Entry 5O64 (X-ray diffraction, 3.30 A resolution); this record covers chains C and M of the 4 polymer chains in the assembly.

[Chain C]
Molecule: Photosynthetic reaction center cytochrome c subunit
From: Blastochloris viridis
Reference sequence: P07173 (CYCR_BLAVI); residues 1-336 here correspond to UniProt positions 21-356 (UniProt number = residue number + 20)
Chain sequence (336 residues; numbered 1 to 336; the number before each row is that of its first residue):
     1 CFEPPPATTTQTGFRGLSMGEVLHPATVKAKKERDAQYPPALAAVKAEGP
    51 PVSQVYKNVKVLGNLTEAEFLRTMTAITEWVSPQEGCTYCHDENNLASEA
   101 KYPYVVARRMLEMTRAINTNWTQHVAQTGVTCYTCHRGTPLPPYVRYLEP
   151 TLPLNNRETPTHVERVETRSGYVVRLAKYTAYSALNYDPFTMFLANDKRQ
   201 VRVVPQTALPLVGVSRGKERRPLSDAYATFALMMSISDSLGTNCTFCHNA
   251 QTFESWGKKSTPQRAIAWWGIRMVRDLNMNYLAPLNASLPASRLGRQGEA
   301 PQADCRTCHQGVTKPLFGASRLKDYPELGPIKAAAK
Disordered / not traced: 333-336
Covalent attachments: diacyl glycerol (DGA) linked to Cys-1; heme c (HEC) linked to Cys-87, Cys-90, Cys-132, Cys-135, Cys-244, Cys-247, Cys-305, Cys-308
Bound ions: heme c Fe (4 sites), coordinated by Met-74, His-91, Met-110, His-124, His-136, Met-233, His-248, His-309
Residues lining bound ligands:
  - N-formylmethionine (FME): Pro-210, Leu-211, Val-212
  - heme c (HEC), molecule 1: Tyr-56, Lys-57, Asn-58, Val-59, Lys-60, Val-61, Leu-62, Phe-70, Leu-71, Met-74, Thr-75, Ile-77, Thr-78, Val-81, Ser-82, Gly-86, His-91, Leu-96, Ala-97, Tyr-104, Ala-107, Arg-108, Leu-111
  - heme c (HEC), molecule 2: Ile-77, Val-81, Tyr-89, Tyr-102, Pro-103, Val-106, Ala-107, Met-110, Leu-111, Met-113, Thr-114, Ile-117, Val-130, Thr-131, His-136, Pro-140, Leu-141, Pro-142, Val-145, Leu-277, Leu-282, Leu-289, Arg-293, Pro-301, Thr-307, Leu-328
  - heme c (HEC), molecule 3: Ile-117, His-124, Val-125, Ala-126, Thr-128, Gly-129, Val-130, Leu-194, Ile-236, Leu-240, Phe-246, Gln-263, Ile-266, Ala-267, Gly-270, Ile-271, Met-273, Val-274, Leu-277, Asp-304, His-309, Thr-313, Lys-314, Pro-315, Gly-318
  - heme c (HEC), molecule 4: Val-201, Arg-202, Val-203, Val-204, Gln-206, Thr-229, Phe-230, Met-233, Met-234, Ile-236, Ser-237, Leu-240, Thr-242, Asn-243, Phe-246, His-248, Phe-253, Glu-254, Trp-256, Gln-263, Arg-264, Ala-267, Trp-268, Ile-271, Arg-272
UniProt features mapped onto this chain:
  - binding site (heme): Met-74, Cys-87, Cys-90, His-91, Met-110, His-124, Cys-132, Cys-135, His-136, Met-233, Cys-244, Cys-247, His-248, Cys-305, Cys-308, His-309
  - site: Cys-1 (Not N-palmitoylated)
  - lipidation: Cys-1 (S-diacylglycerol cysteine)

[Chain M]
Molecule: Reaction center protein M chain
From: Blastochloris viridis
Reference sequence: P06010 (RCEM_BLAVI); residues 1-323 here correspond to UniProt positions 2-324 (UniProt number = residue number + 1)
Chain sequence (323 residues; row label = number of the first residue in the row):
     1 ADYQTIYTQIQARGPHITVSGEWGDNDRVGKPFYSYWLGKIGDAQIGPIY
    51 LGASGIAAFAFGSTAILIILFNMAAEVHFDPLQFFRQFFWLGLYPPKAQY
   101 GMGIPPLHDGGWWLMAGLFMTLSLGSWWIRVYSRARALGLGTHIAWNFAA
   151 AIFFVLCIGCIHPTLVGSWSEGVPFGIWPHIDWLTAFSIRYGNFYYCPWH
   201 GFSIGFAYGCGLLFAAHGATILAVARFGGDREIEQITDRGTAVERAALFW
   251 RWTIGFNATIESVHRWGWFFSLMVMVSASVGILLTGTFVDNWYLWCVKHG
   301 AAPDYPAYLPATPDPASLPGAPK
Bound ions: Fe2+: His-217, Glu-232, His-264 (shared with 2 residues of chain L)
Residues lining bound ligands:
  - bacteriochlorophyll b (BCB), molecule 1: Leu-38, Ile-46, Met-120, Phe-154, Val-155, Ile-158, Val-173, Ile-177, Trp-178, His-180, Ile-181, Trp-183, Leu-184
  - bacteriochlorophyll b (BCB), molecule 2: Gly-62, Ala-65, Ile-66, Ile-69, Met-120, Leu-124, Phe-148, Ala-151, Ile-152, Phe-154, Val-155, Ile-158, Phe-175, Trp-183, Leu-184, Thr-185, Phe-187, Ser-188, Asn-193, Phe-194, Tyr-195, Cys-197, Trp-199, His-200, Ser-203, Ile-204, Ala-207, Tyr-208, Val-274, Met-275, Ala-278, Gly-281, Ile-282
  - bacteriochlorophyll b (BCB), molecule 3: Leu-184, Tyr-195, Tyr-208
  - bacteriochlorophyll b (BCB), molecule 4: Tyr-195, His-200, Gly-201, Ile-204, Gly-205, Tyr-208, Gly-209, Leu-212, Phe-270
  - bacteriopheophytin b (BPB), molecule 1: Ile-46, Ile-49, Ala-58, Phe-59, Gly-62, Ser-123, Leu-124, Trp-127, Val-131, Ile-144, Asn-147, Phe-148, Ala-151, Ser-271, Val-274, Met-275
  - bacteriopheophytin b (BPB), molecule 2: Tyr-208, Gly-211, Leu-212, Ala-215, Ala-216, Trp-250, Thr-253, Ile-254
  - diacyl glycerol (DGA): Phe-88, Phe-89, Ile-177
  - heptane-1,2,3-triol (HTO): Ala-1, Asp-2, Thr-5, Ile-6
  - menaquinone-7 (MQ7): Leu-212, Leu-213, Ala-216, His-217, Thr-220, Val-243, Ala-246, Ala-247, Trp-250, Thr-253, Ile-254, Phe-256, Asn-257, Ala-258, Thr-259, Ile-260, Val-263, Trp-266, Phe-270
  - 15-cis-1,2-dihydroneurosporene (NS5): Ile-66, Ile-69, Leu-70, Met-73, Phe-88, Trp-113, Leu-114, Gly-117, Leu-118, Met-120, Thr-121, Val-155, Leu-156, Ile-158, Gly-159, Cys-160, Trp-169, Val-173, Pro-174, Phe-175, Gly-176, Ile-177, His-180
UniProt features mapped onto this chain:
  - binding site ((7R,8Z)-bacteriochlorophyll b): His-180, His-200
  - binding site (Fe cation): His-217, Glu-232, His-264
  - binding site (a ubiquinone): Trp-250

[Chain C / chain M interface]
Pairs across the interface (123):
  Gln-11(C) with Tyr-308(M)
  Thr-12(C) with Leu-309(M)
  Gly-13(C) with Tyr-308(M)
  Phe-14(C) with Tyr-305(M), hydrophobic; Pro-306(M); Tyr-308(M)
  Leu-17(C) with Tyr-305(M), hydrophobic
  Val-163(C) with Gln-83(M); Arg-86(M)
  Arg-169(C) with His-78(M), hydrogen bond
  Ser-170(C) with Val-77(M); Asp-80(M), hydrogen bond; Gln-83(M); Gln-87(M), hydrogen bond (backbone-side chain)
  Gly-171(C) with Gln-87(M)
  Val-173(C) with Glu-76(M); Gln-87(M); Trp-90(M), hydrophobic; Leu-91(M), hydrophobic
  Val-174(C) with Arg-86(M); Gln-87(M)
  Tyr-182(C) with Trp-90(M), hydrogen bond (backbone-side chain)
  Ser-183(C) with Trp-90(M)
  Ala-184(C) with Trp-90(M); Tyr-94(M), hydrogen bond (backbone-side chain); Trp-178(M), hydrophobic; Asp-182(M)
  Leu-185(C) with Asp-182(M)
  Asn-186(C) with Glu-76(M); Tyr-94(M); Lys-97(M), hydrogen bond
  Tyr-187(C) with Lys-97(M)
  Asp-197(C) with Lys-323(M)
  Arg-202(C) with Asp-314(M), salt bridge; Ala-316(M)
  Val-204(C) with Ile-189(M); Asn-291(M)
  Pro-205(C) with Arg-190(M); Asp-290(M); Asn-291(M), hydrogen bond (backbone-side chain); Leu-294(M)
  Gln-206(C) with Leu-294(M)
  Thr-207(C) with Asn-291(M); Leu-294(M)
  Ala-208(C) with Val-289(M); Asp-290(M), hydrogen bond (backbone-backbone); Asn-291(M), hydrogen bond (backbone-backbone); Leu-294(M); Trp-295(M)
  Leu-209(C) with Phe-288(M); Asp-290(M)
  Pro-210(C) with Gly-286(M); Thr-287(M); Phe-288(M); Val-289(M); Asp-290(M)
  Arg-216(C) with Leu-165(M); Val-166(M); Gly-286(M), hydrogen bond (side chain-backbone); Thr-287(M), hydrogen bond (side chain-backbone)
  Gly-217(C) with Gln-99(M); Val-166(M), hydrogen bond (backbone-backbone); Gly-167(M)
  Lys-218(C) with Gln-99(M); Tyr-100(M); Gly-101(M)
  Arg-220(C) with Gln-99(M), hydrogen bond (backbone-side chain); Val-166(M); Glu-171(M), salt bridge; Arg-190(M); Tyr-191(M), hydrogen bond
  Arg-221(C) with Gln-99(M), hydrogen bond (backbone-side chain)
  Pro-222(C) with Lys-97(M); Gln-99(M); Ser-170(M)
  Leu-223(C) with Ser-170(M), hydrogen bond (backbone-side chain); Glu-171(M); Trp-183(M); Ala-186(M); Phe-187(M), hydrophobic; Arg-190(M)
  Ser-224(C) with Lys-97(M), hydrogen bond (side chain-backbone)
  Ala-226(C) with Ala-186(M)
  Tyr-227(C) with Gly-172(M); Pro-174(M); Trp-183(M); Ala-186(M), hydrophobic
  Phe-230(C) with Thr-185(M)
  Gln-251(C) with Asn-193(M), hydrogen bond (backbone-side chain); Tyr-196(M), hydrogen bond; Tyr-293(M); Pro-303(M), hydrogen bond (side chain-backbone); Tyr-305(M)
  Thr-252(C) with Tyr-293(M)
  Glu-254(C) with Asn-291(M), hydrogen bond; Tyr-293(M)
  Ser-255(C) with Tyr-293(M)
  Trp-256(C) with Thr-312(M); Asp-314(M); Pro-315(M)
  Gly-257(C) with Ala-311(M); Thr-312(M), hydrogen bond (backbone-backbone)
  Lys-258(C) with Asp-304(M), salt bridge; Tyr-305(M), hydrogen bond (side chain-backbone); Pro-306(M); Ala-307(M)
  Lys-259(C) with Tyr-293(M); Asp-304(M), salt bridge
  Ser-260(C) with Pro-310(M); Thr-312(M), hydrogen bond (backbone-side chain)
  Thr-261(C) with Leu-309(M); Thr-312(M), hydrogen bond (backbone-side chain)
  Pro-262(C) with Leu-309(M); Pro-310(M); Thr-312(M)
  Gln-263(C) with Leu-309(M)
  Ala-265(C) with Thr-312(M)
  Trp-268(C) with Pro-315(M), hydrophobic; Ala-316(M), hydrophobic; Pro-322(M)
  Trp-269(C) with Pro-315(M); Pro-322(M)
  Arg-272(C) with Lys-323(M), hydrogen bond (side chain-backbone)
Also at the interface, not in a pair above, chain C (61 interface residues in all): Ala-177, Val-203, Leu-211, Ser-215, Asn-249, Ala-250, Phe-253, Arg-275
Also at the interface, not in a pair above, chain M (62 interface residues in all): Ala-98, Pro-179, Gly-192, Lys-298, Pro-313, Ala-321

[Summary]
61 residues of chain C and 62 residues of chain M are in contact, with 26 hydrogen bonds and 4 salt bridges.
Among the polar pairs are Arg-202(C)/Asp-314(M), Arg-220(C)/Glu-171(M) and Lys-258(C)/Asp-304(M). Chain C
binds N-formylmethionine.
Chain C is Photosynthetic reaction center cytochrome c subunit and chain M is Reaction center protein M chain,
both from Blastochloris viridis; the structure, From macrocrystals to microcrystals: a strategy for membrane
protein serial crystallography, was determined by X-ray diffraction, deposited together with 5NJ4 and 5O4C.
